2C4V - chain A; structure by X-ray diffraction, 2.50 A resolution.

Chain A:
Molecule: 3-dehydroquinate dehydratase
From: Helicobacter pylori
Notes: EC 4.2.1.10
UniProtKB: Q48255 (AROQ_HELPY); numbering as in UniProt (aligned over 1-167)
Chain sequence (167 residues; numbered 1 to 167; the number before each row is that of its first residue):
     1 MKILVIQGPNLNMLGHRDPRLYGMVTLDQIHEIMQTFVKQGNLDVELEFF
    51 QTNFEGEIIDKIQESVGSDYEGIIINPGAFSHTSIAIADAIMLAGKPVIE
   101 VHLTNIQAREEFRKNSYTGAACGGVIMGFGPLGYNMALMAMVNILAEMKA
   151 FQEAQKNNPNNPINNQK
Disordered / not traced: 159-167
Curated features (UniProtKB/Swiss-Prot):
  - active site: Tyr22 (Proton acceptor), His102 (Proton donor)
  - binding site (substrate): Asn76, His82, Asp89, Leu103, Thr104, Arg113
  - site: Arg17 (Transition state stabilizer)

In short:
UniProt lists active-site residues Tyr22 and His102 and 6 substrate-binding residues.
Chain A is 3-dehydroquinate dehydratase (Helicobacter pylori); the structure, H. pylori type II DHQase in
complex with citrate, was determined by X-ray diffraction (same publication as 2C4W and 2C57).
